1FS1 - chains A and B of the 4 polymer chains in the assembly; structure by X-ray diffraction, 1.80 A resolution.

== Chain A ==
Molecule: Cyclin A/CDK2-associated P19
Organism: Homo sapiens
UniProt: Q13309 (SKP2_HUMAN); residue numbers follow UniProt; this construct covers 101-153
Chain sequence (53 residues; each row starts with the number of its first residue):
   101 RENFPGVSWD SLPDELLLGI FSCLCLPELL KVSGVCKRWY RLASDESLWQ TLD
Unresolved in the structure: 101-108, 150-153

== Chain B ==
Molecule: Cyclin A/CDK2-associated P45
Organism: Homo sapiens
UniProt: P63208 (SKP1_HUMAN); residue numbers follow UniProt; this construct covers 1-36, 43-147
Chain sequence (141 residues; each row starts with the number of its first residue; note: 6 numbers in that range are skipped by the numbering (no residue carries them; nothing is unmodelled there)):
     1 MPSIKLQSSD GEIFEVDVEI AKQSVTIKTM LEDLGM
    43 DPVPLPNVNA AILKKVIQWC THHKDDPPPP EDDENKEKRT DDIPVWDQEF LKVDQGTLFE
   103 LILAANYLDI KGLLDVTCKT VANMIKGKTP EEIRKTFNIK NDFTE
Unresolved in the structure: 1, 69-85, 141-147
Curated features (UniProtKB/Swiss-Prot):
  - modified residue: T131 (Phosphothreonine)
  - cross-link: K142 (Glycyl lysine isopeptide (Lys-Gly) (interchain with G-Cter in SUMO1))

== Chain A / chain B interface ==
Contacting residue pairs - 31 pairs, chain A then chain B:
  W109(A) - Q97(B)
  W109(A) - F101(B)  hydrophobic
  W109(A) - I104(B)  hydrophobic
  W109(A) - V123(B)  hydrophobic
  W109(A) - F139(B)  hydrophobic
  S111(A) - F101(B)
  L112(A) - F101(B)  hydrophobic
  L112(A) - L105(B)  hydrophobic
  P113(A) - L105(B)
  L116(A) - I104(B)  hydrophobic
  L116(A) - L105(B)  hydrophobic
  L116(A) - N108(B)
  I120(A) - I104(B)  hydrophobic
  I120(A) - C120(B)  hydrophobic
  I120(A) - V123(B)  hydrophobic
  I120(A) - A124(B)
  I120(A) - I127(B)  hydrophobic
  C123(A) - K121(B)
  C123(A) - A124(B)  hydrophobic
  L124(A) - A124(B)
  C125(A) - K128(B)
  E128(A) - G129(B)
  K131(A) - K130(B)
  K131(A) - P132(B)
  V132(A) - I127(B)  hydrophobic
  G134(A) - P132(B)
  G134(A) - R136(B)  hydrogen bond (backbone-side chain)
  V135(A) - P132(B)  hydrophobic
  V135(A) - I135(B)  hydrophobic
  V135(A) - R136(B)  hydrogen bond (backbone-side chain)
  W139(A) - I135(B)  hydrophobic
Interface residues without a listed pair, chain A (17 interface residues in all): G119, F121
Interface residues without a listed pair, chain B (19 interface residues in all): L100, L116

== Summary ==
17 residues of chain A and 19 residues of chain B are in contact, with 2 hydrogen bonds. Polar pairs include
G134(A)-R136(B) and V135(A)-R136(B).
Chain A is Cyclin A/CDK2-associated P19 and chain B is Cyclin A/CDK2-associated P45, both from Homo sapiens;
the structure, Insights into scf ubiquitin ligases from the structure of the SKP1-SKP2 complex, was determined
by X-ray diffraction (same publication as 1FS2).
